6ZAY - chains A and C of the 4 polymer chains in the assembly; structure by X-ray diffraction, 2.40 A resolution.

== Chain A ==
Molecule: Ras-related protein Rab-33B
Organism: Homo sapiens
UniProt: Q9H082 (RB33B_HUMAN); residue numbers follow UniProt; this construct covers 30-218
Amino-acid sequence (192 residues; row label = number of the first residue in the row):
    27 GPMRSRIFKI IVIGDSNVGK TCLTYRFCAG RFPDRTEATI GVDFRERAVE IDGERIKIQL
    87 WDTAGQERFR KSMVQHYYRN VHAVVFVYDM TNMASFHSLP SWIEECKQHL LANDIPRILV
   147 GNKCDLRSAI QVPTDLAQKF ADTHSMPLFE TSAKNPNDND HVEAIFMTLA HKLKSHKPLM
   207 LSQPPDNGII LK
Unresolved in the structure: 27-29, 205-218
Sequence notes: expression tag (27-29)
Metal / ion sites: Mg2+: Thr47, Thr65 (together with GDP)
Residues lining bound ligands: GDP (guanosine-5'-diphosphate): Asp41, Ser42, Asn43, Val44, Gly45, Lys46, Thr47, Cys48, Phe58, Thr62, Thr65, Asp88, Asn148, Lys149, Asp151, Leu152, Ser178, Ala179, Lys180
Curated features (UniProtKB/Swiss-Prot):
  - motif: Gly56 to Val68 (Switch 1), Thr89 to His108 (Switch 2)
  - binding site (GTP): Asn43, Val44, Gly45, Lys46, Thr47, Cys48, Thr62, Thr65, Gly91, Asn148, Lys149, Asp151, Ala179, Lys180
  - binding site (Mg(2+)): Thr47, Thr65, Asp88
Reported in the primary citation:
  - conformationally variable residues (loop rearrangement, side-chain flip): Ile66, Phe70, Trp87, Tyr103

== Chain C ==
Molecule: Autophagy-related protein 16-1
Organism: Mus musculus
UniProt: Q8C0J2 (A16L1_MOUSE); numbering as in UniProt (aligned over 141-265)
Amino-acid sequence (126 residues; numbered 140 to 265; the number before each row is that of its first residue):
   140 MLETNCLDLR TKLQDLEVAN QTLKDEYDAL QITFTALEEK LRKTTEENQE LVTRWMAEKA
   200 QEANRLNAEN EKDSRRRQAR LQKELAEAAK EPLPVEQDDD IEVIVDETSD HTEETSPVRA
   260 VSRAAT
Unresolved in the structure: 226-265
Sequence notes: initiating methionine (140)
Curated features (UniProtKB/Swiss-Prot):
  - region: Ala207 to Glu230 (WIPI2-binding), Glu230 to Val242 (RB1CC1-binding)

== How chain A and chain C interact ==
Pairs across the interface (35):
  Arg30(A) - Arg216(C)  hydrogen bond (backbone-side chain)
  Arg30(A) - Arg219(C)
  Arg32(A) - Arg216(C)
  Ile33(A) - Asn209(C)
  Ile33(A) - Asp212(C)
  Lys35(A) - Asn206(C)  hydrogen bond
  Ile66(A) - Trp194(C)
  Ile66(A) - Met195(C)  hydrophobic
  Ile66(A) - Lys198(C)
  Gly67(A) - Met195(C)
  Val68(A) - Lys198(C)  hydrogen bond (backbone-side chain)
  Asp69(A) - Lys198(C)  salt bridge
  Phe70(A) - Glu201(C)
  Phe70(A) - Ala202(C)  hydrophobic
  Phe70(A) - Leu205(C)  hydrophobic
  Glu80(A) - Arg216(C)  salt bridge
  Gln85(A) - Leu205(C)
  Gln85(A) - Asn209(C)  hydrogen bond
  Trp87(A) - Ala202(C)
  Trp87(A) - Leu205(C)  hydrophobic
  Trp87(A) - Asn206(C)
  Arg94(A) - Val191(C)
  Arg94(A) - Met195(C)
  Phe95(A) - Met195(C)
  Arg96(A) - Met195(C)
  Lys97(A) - Met195(C)
  Met99(A) - Met195(C)  hydrophobic
  Met99(A) - Lys198(C)
  Met99(A) - Ala199(C)  hydrophobic
  Met99(A) - Ala202(C)  hydrophobic
  His102(A) - Ala199(C)
  His102(A) - Ala202(C)
  His102(A) - Asn203(C)
  His102(A) - Asn206(C)  hydrogen bond (backbone-side chain)
  Arg105(A) - Asn206(C)
Also at the interface, not in a pair above, chain A (21 interface residues in all): Ser31, Asn106
Also at the interface, not in a pair above, chain C (15 interface residues in all): Glu210
From the paper, about this interface:
  - specific contacts: Lys35(A)-Asn206(C) (hydrogen bond), Ile66(A)-Trp194(C) (hydrophobic contact), Gln85(A)-Asn209(C) (hydrogen bond), Phe95(A)-Val191(C) (hydrophobic contact)
  - hot spots on chain A (mutagenesis) - K35A, I66A/F95A, Q85A: abolished binding to Autophagy-related protein 16-1 (chain C)
  - hot spots on chain A (mutagenesis) - I66A (273-fold), F95A (179-fold): decreased binding to Autophagy-related protein 16-1 (chain C)
  - hot spots on chain C (mutagenesis) - N206A (36-fold), N206A/N209A (254-fold), N209A (9-fold): decreased binding to Ras-related protein Rab-33B (chain A)

== Overview ==
21 residues of chain A face 15 of chain C across their interface, with 5 hydrogen bonds and 2 salt bridges.
Polar pairs include Asp69(A)-Lys198(C), Glu80(A)-Arg216(C) and Arg30(A)-Arg216(C). The paper describes
hydrogen bonds between Lys35(A) and Asn206(C) and Gln85(A) and Asn209(C); hydrophobic contacts between
Ile66(A) and Trp194(C) and Phe95(A) and Val191(C). The paper reports that K35A, I66A/F95A and Q85A of chain A
abolish binding to Autophagy-related protein 16-1 (chain C); conformational variability at Ile66(A), Phe70(A)
and Trp87(A) among others; 8 substitutions were tested in all.
Chain A is Ras-related protein Rab-33B (Homo sapiens) and chain C is Autophagy-related protein 16-1 (Mus
musculus); the structure, Crystal structure of Atg16L in complex with GDP-bound Rab33B, was determined by
X-ray diffraction (same publication as 6Y09).
